Entry 8BL8 (electron microscopy, 3.21 A resolution); this record covers chains C and D of the 5 polymer chains in the assembly.

== Chain C ==
Name: 5-hydroxytryptamine receptor 3A
From: Homo sapiens
Reference sequence: P46098 (5HT3A_HUMAN); the construct lacks a stretch of the UniProt sequence and is renumbered around it, so the offset changes along the chain: 29-327 = UniProt 29-327; 381-410 = UniProt 328-357; 411-478 = UniProt 411-478
Amino-acid sequence (397 residues; each row starts with the number of its first residue; note: 53 numbers in that range are skipped by the numbering (no residue carries them; nothing is unmodelled there)):
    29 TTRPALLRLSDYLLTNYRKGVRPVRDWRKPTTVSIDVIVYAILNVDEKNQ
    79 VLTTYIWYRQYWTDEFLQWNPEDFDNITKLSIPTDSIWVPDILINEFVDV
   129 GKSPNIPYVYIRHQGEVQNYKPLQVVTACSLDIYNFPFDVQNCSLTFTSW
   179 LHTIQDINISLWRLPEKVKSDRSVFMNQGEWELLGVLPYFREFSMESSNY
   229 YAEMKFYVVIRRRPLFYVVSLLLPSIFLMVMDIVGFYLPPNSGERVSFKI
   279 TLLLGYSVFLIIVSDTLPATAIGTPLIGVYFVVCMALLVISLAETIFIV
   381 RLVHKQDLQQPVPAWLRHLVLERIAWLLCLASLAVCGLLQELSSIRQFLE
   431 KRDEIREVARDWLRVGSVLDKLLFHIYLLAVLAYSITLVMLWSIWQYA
Disordered / not traced: 29-30, 381-445, 477-478
Disulfide bonds: Cys157-Cys171
Covalently attached groups: N-acetylglucosamine (NAG) linked to Asn104, Asn170, Asn186
Swiss-Prot annotation at these positions:
  - glycosylation (N-linked (GlcNAc...) asparagine): Asn104, Asn170, Asn186
  - region: Ala414 to Asp450 (HA-stretch)
Reported in the primary citation:
  - specificity-determining residues: Val202, Met223
  - mutagenesis - V202I: unchanged binding to [3H]- GR65630

== Chain D ==
Name: 5-hydroxytryptamine receptor 3A
From: Homo sapiens
Reference sequence: P46098 (5HT3A_HUMAN); the construct lacks a stretch of the UniProt sequence and is renumbered around it, so the offset changes along the chain: 29-330 = UniProt 29-330; 384-410 = UniProt 331-357; 411-478 = UniProt 411-478
Amino-acid sequence (397 residues; numbered 29 to 478; 53 numbers in that range are skipped by the numbering (no residue carries them; nothing is unmodelled there); the number before each row is that of its first residue):
    29 TTRPALLRLSDYLLTNYRKGVRPVRDWRKPTTVSIDVIVYAILNVDEKNQ
    79 VLTTYIWYRQYWTDEFLQWNPEDFDNITKLSIPTDSIWVPDILINEFVDV
   129 GKSPNIPYVYIRHQGEVQNYKPLQVVTACSLDIYNFPFDVQNCSLTFTSW
   179 LHTIQDINISLWRLPEKVKSDRSVFMNQGEWELLGVLPYFREFSMESSNY
   229 YAEMKFYVVIRRRPLFYVVSLLLPSIFLMVMDIVGFYLPPNSGERVSFKI
   279 TLLLGYSVFLIIVSDTLPATAIGTPLIGVYFVVCMALLVISLAETIFIVR
   329 LV
   384 HKQDLQQPVPAWLRHLVLERIAWLLCLASLAVCGLLQELSSIRQFLEKRD
   434 EIREVARDWLRVGSVLDKLLFHIYLLAVLAYSITLVMLWSIWQYA
Disordered / not traced: 29-30, 384-442, 477-478
Disulfide bonds: Cys157-Cys171
Covalently attached groups: N-acetylglucosamine (NAG) linked to Asn104, Asn170, Asn186
Swiss-Prot annotation at these positions:
  - glycosylation (N-linked (GlcNAc...) asparagine): Asn104, Asn170, Asn186
  - region: Ala414 to Asp450 (HA-stretch)
Reported in the primary citation:
  - specificity-determining residues: Val202, Met223
  - mutagenesis - V202I: unchanged binding to [3H]- GR65630

== Chain C / chain D interface ==
Residue-residue contacts (72; chain C residue first):
  Pro32(C) - Arg53(D)
  Pro32(C) - Phe94(D)  hydrophobic
  Leu34(C) - Arg50(D)
  Leu34(C) - Val52(D)
  Leu34(C) - Trp55(D)  hydrophobic
  Leu35(C) - Arg46(D)
  Ser38(C) - Val49(D)
  Asp39(C) - Arg46(D)  salt bridge
  Tyr68(C) - Glu124(D)
  Leu71(C) - Val126(D)  hydrophobic
  Tyr83(C) - Asn123(D)  hydrogen bond (side chain-backbone)
  Tyr83(C) - Phe125(D)
  Trp85(C) - Asn123(D)
  Trp85(C) - Trp178(D)
  Arg87(C) - Glu224(D)  salt bridge
  Asp103(C) - Trp55(D)  hydrogen bond (backbone-side chain)
  Asp103(C) - Arg56(D)  salt bridge
  Asn104(C) - Trp55(D)
  Ile105(C) - Trp55(D)
  Ser109(C) - Gly48(D)
  Ser109(C) - His180(D)  hydrogen bond
  Ile110(C) - Gly48(D)
  Pro111(C) - Gly48(D)
  Lys130(C) - Val128(D)  hydrogen bond (backbone-backbone)
  Pro132(C) - Leu121(D)  hydrophobic
  Pro132(C) - Phe125(D)
  Ile134(C) - Leu121(D)  hydrophobic
  Ile134(C) - Trp178(D)
  Tyr136(C) - Trp116(D)  hydrogen bond
  Tyr136(C) - Val117(D)  hydrogen bond (side chain-backbone)
  Tyr136(C) - Asp119(D)
  Tyr136(C) - Leu179(D)
  Tyr136(C) - His180(D)
  Val137(C) - Leu179(D)  hydrophobic
  Tyr138(C) - Leu179(D)
  Tyr138(C) - His180(D)
  Tyr138(C) - Thr181(D)  hydrogen bond (side chain-backbone)
  Tyr138(C) - Asp184(D)  hydrogen bond
  Tyr148(C) - Trp178(D)  hydrogen bond (backbone-side chain)
  Tyr148(C) - Leu179(D)  hydrophobic
  Lys149(C) - Trp178(D)
  Pro150(C) - Phe125(D)  hydrophobic
  Pro150(C) - Trp178(D)
  Gln152(C) - Phe125(D)  hydrogen bond (side chain-backbone)
  Gln152(C) - Val126(D)
  Met204(C) - Ala156(D)  hydrophobic
  Gln206(C) - Ser158(D)  hydrogen bond
  Gly207(C) - Ile300(D)
  Glu208(C) - Ala299(D)
  Glu208(C) - Ile300(D)
  Phe244(C) - Thr298(D)
  Phe244(C) - Ala299(D)
  Phe244(C) - Gly301(D)
  Phe244(C) - Thr302(D)
  Tyr245(C) - Ala299(D)
  Phe255(C) - Ala314(D)
  Phe255(C) - Val317(D)  hydrophobic
  Phe255(C) - Ile318(D)  hydrophobic
  Val262(C) - Phe325(D)
  Tyr265(C) - Phe325(D)  hydrophobic
  Leu266(C) - Phe325(D)  hydrophobic
  Leu266(C) - Arg328(D)
  Pro267(C) - Arg328(D)
  Glu272(C) - Ile324(D)
  Thr279(C) - Ile278(D)
  Thr279(C) - Leu320(D)
  Leu282(C) - Leu281(D)  hydrophobic
  Leu282(C) - Ser285(D)
  Val286(C) - Ser285(D)
  Ile289(C) - Ile289(D)  hydrophobic
  Ile290(C) - Ser292(D)
  Asp293(C) - Ser292(D)  hydrogen bond
Also at the interface, not in a pair above, chain C (55 interface residues in all): Arg31, Ser131, Pro135, Gln146, Ser201, Val247, Ser248, Met259, Ser270, Ser275, Phe276
Also at the interface, not in a pair above, chain D (52 interface residues in all): Asn77, Asp127, Phe221, Met223, Asn227, Leu282, Leu288, Ala321, Val327

== Overview ==
55 residues of chain C and 52 residues of chain D are in contact, with 12 hydrogen bonds and 3 salt bridges.
Polar contacts include Asp39(C)-Arg46(D), Arg87(C)-Glu224(D) and Asp103(C)-Arg56(D). The paper reports that
V202I of chain C leaves binding to [3H]- GR65630 unchanged; specificity determinants Val202(C), Met223(C) and
Val202(D) among others.
Chain C and chain D are both 5-hydroxytryptamine receptor 3A (Homo sapiens); the structure, Human serotonin
5-HT3A receptor (apo, active/distorted conformation), was determined by electron microscopy together with
8BLA, 8BLB, 8AW2 and 8AXD from the same study.
